PDB entry 8TLQ | electron microscopy, 3.53 A resolution | chains E and B of the 8 polymer chains in the assembly

# Chain E
Name: DNA polymerase zeta processivity subunit
Organism: Saccharomyces cerevisiae
Reference sequence: P38927 (REV7_YEAST); residues 1-245 here = UniProt positions 1-245
Chain sequence (245 residues; row label = number of the first residue in the row):
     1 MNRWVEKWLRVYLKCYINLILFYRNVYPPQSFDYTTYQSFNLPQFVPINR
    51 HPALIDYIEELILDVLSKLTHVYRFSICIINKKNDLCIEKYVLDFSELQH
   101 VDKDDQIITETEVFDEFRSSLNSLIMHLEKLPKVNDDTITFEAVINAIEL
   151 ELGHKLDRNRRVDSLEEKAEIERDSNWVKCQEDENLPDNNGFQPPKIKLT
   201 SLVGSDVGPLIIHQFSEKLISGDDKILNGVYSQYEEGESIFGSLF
Disordered / not traced: 1, 104-107, 236-245

# Chain B
Name: DNA repair protein REV1
Organism: Saccharomyces cerevisiae
Notes: EC 2.7.7.-
Reference sequence: P12689 (REV1_YEAST); residue numbers follow UniProt; this construct covers 1-985
Chain sequence (985 residues; each row starts with the number of its first residue):
     1 MGEHGGLVDLLDSDLEYSINRETPDKNNCLSQQSVNDSHLTAKTGGLNAR
    51 SFLSTLSDDSLIEYVNQLSQTNKNNSNPTAGTLRFTTKNISCDELHADLG
   101 GGEDSPIARSVIEIQESDSNGDDVKKNTVYTREAYFHEKAHGQTLQDQIL
   151 KDQYKDQISSQSSKIFKNCVIYINGYTKPGRLQLHEMIVLHGGKFLHYLS
   201 SKKTVTHIVASNLPLKKRIEFANYKVVSPDWIVDSVKEARLLPWQNYSLT
   251 SKLDEQQKKLDNCKTVNSIPLPSETSLHKGSKCVGSALLPVEQQSPVNLN
   301 NLEAKRIVACDDPDFLTSYFAHSRLHHLSAWKANLKDKFLNENIHKYTKI
   351 TDKDTYIIFHIDFDCFFATVAYLCRSSSFSACDFKRDPIVVCHGTKNSDI
   401 ASCNYVARSYGIKNGMWVSQAEKMLPNGIKLISLPYTFEQFQLKSEAFYS
   451 TLKRLNIFNLILPISIDEAVCVRIIPDNIHNTNTLNARLCEEIRQEIFQG
   501 TNGCTVSIGCSDSLVLARLALKMAKPNGYNITFKSNLSEEFWSSFKLDDL
   551 PGVGHSTLSRLESTFDSPHSLNDLRKRYTLDALKASVGSKLGMKIHLALQ
   601 GQDDEESLKILYDPKEVLQRKSLSIDINWGIRFKNITQVDLFIERGCQYL
   651 LEKLNEINKTTSQITLKLMRRCKDAPIEPPKYMGMGRCDSFSRSSRLGIP
   701 TNEFGIIATEMKSLYRTLGCPPMELRGLALQFNKLVDVGPDNNQLKLRLP
   751 FKTIVTNRAFEALPEDVKNDINNEFEKRNYKRKESGLTSNSLSSKKKGFA
   801 ISRLEVNDLPSTMEEQFMNELPTQIRAEVRHDLRIQKKIQQTKLGNLQEK
   851 IKRREESLQNEKNHFMGQNSIFQPIKFQNLTRFKKICQLVKQWVAETLGD
   901 GGPHEKDVKLFVKYLIKLCDSNRVHLVLHLSNLISRELNLCAFLNQDHSG
   951 FQTWERILLNDIIPLLNRNKHTYQTVRKLDMDFEV
Disordered / not traced: 1-127, 252-861
Curated features (UniProtKB/Swiss-Prot):
  - region (Interaction with target DNA): Tyr319 to Ser329, Thr395 to Asn397, Gly554 to Thr557, Arg620 to Asn628
  - binding site (dCTP): Arg324, Asp362 to Phe366, Ser402 to Arg408, Asn414, Asp467
  - binding site (Mg(2+)): Asp362, Phe363, Asp467, Glu468
  - site (Interaction with target DNA): Lys681, Ser692, Ser694
  - mutagenesis: Gly193 (G193R: Loss of activity), Asp467 to Glu468 (Loss of dCTP transferase activity)

# Chain E / chain B interface
Residue-residue contacts (49):
  Thr70(E) - Lys862(B)
  Thr70(E) - Phe865(B)
  Thr70(E) - Met866(B)
  Thr70(E) - Ile871(B)
  His71(E) - Asn863(B)  hydrogen bond
  His71(E) - Phe865(B)
  Tyr73(E) - Ile871(B)  hydrophobic
  Tyr73(E) - Phe872(B)  hydrophobic
  Tyr73(E) - Tyr973(B)
  Asp94(E) - His925(B)  salt bridge
  Ser96(E) - Ile871(B)
  Ser96(E) - Phe872(B)
  Glu97(E) - Ser870(B)
  Glu97(E) - Ile871(B)
  Glu97(E) - Phe872(B)
  Glu97(E) - Pro874(B)
  Gln99(E) - Ser870(B)  hydrogen bond
  Ile148(E) - Phe865(B)  hydrophobic
  Asp183(E) - Lys978(B)
  Leu186(E) - Arg977(B)
  Leu186(E) - Lys978(B)  hydrogen bond (backbone-side chain)
  Leu186(E) - Leu979(B)  hydrophobic
  Pro187(E) - Lys978(B)  hydrogen bond (backbone-side chain)
  Pro187(E) - Leu979(B)  hydrophobic
  Asp188(E) - Lys978(B)
  Pro195(E) - Leu979(B)
  Lys196(E) - Asp980(B)
  Ile197(E) - Asp980(B)  hydrogen bond (backbone-backbone)
  Ile197(E) - Met981(B)
  Ile197(E) - Asp982(B)
  Lys198(E) - Glu984(B)
  Leu199(E) - Val924(B)  hydrophobic
  Leu199(E) - Phe983(B)  hydrophobic
  Leu199(E) - Glu984(B)  hydrogen bond (backbone-backbone)
  Thr200(E) - Glu984(B)
  Ser201(E) - His925(B)
  Ser201(E) - Leu928(B)
  Ser201(E) - His929(B)  hydrogen bond (side chain-backbone)
  Ser201(E) - Asn932(B)
  Val203(E) - His929(B)
  Gly204(E) - Lys884(B)
  Asp206(E) - Arg882(B)
  Asp206(E) - Lys884(B)
  Val207(E) - Arg882(B)  hydrogen bond (backbone-side chain)
  Gly208(E) - Arg882(B)  hydrogen bond (backbone-side chain)
  Ile211(E) - Arg882(B)
  His213(E) - Phe883(B)
  His213(E) - Leu926(B)
  Phe215(E) - His925(B)
Also at the interface, not in a pair above, chain E (33 interface residues in all): Val72, Arg74, His100, Glu149, Glu184, Asn189
Also at the interface, not in a pair above, chain B (28 interface residues in all): Asn869, Asn922

# Summary
33 residues of chain E face 28 of chain B across their interface, with 9 hydrogen bonds and 1 salt bridge.
Polar pairs include Asp94(E)-His925(B), His71(E)-Asn863(B) and Gln99(E)-Ser870(B). UniProt lists 15
dCTP-binding residues, 4 Mg2+-binding residues and 3 mutagenesis sites on chain B.
Here chain E is DNA polymerase zeta processivity subunit and chain B is DNA repair protein REV1, both from
Saccharomyces cerevisiae. Entry 8TLQ (Cryo-EM structure of the Rev1-Polzeta-DNA-dCTP complex) was determined
by electron microscopy, deposited together with 8TLT.
